6ASI - chain A; structure by X-ray diffraction, 1.79 A resolution.

== Chain A ==
Molecule: Phosphoenolpyruvate carboxykinase (ATP)
From: Escherichia coli (strain K12)
Notes: EC 4.1.1.49
UniProtKB: P22259 (PCKA_ECOLI); numbering as in UniProt (aligned over 1-540)
Amino-acid sequence (546 residues; each row starts with the number of its first residue):
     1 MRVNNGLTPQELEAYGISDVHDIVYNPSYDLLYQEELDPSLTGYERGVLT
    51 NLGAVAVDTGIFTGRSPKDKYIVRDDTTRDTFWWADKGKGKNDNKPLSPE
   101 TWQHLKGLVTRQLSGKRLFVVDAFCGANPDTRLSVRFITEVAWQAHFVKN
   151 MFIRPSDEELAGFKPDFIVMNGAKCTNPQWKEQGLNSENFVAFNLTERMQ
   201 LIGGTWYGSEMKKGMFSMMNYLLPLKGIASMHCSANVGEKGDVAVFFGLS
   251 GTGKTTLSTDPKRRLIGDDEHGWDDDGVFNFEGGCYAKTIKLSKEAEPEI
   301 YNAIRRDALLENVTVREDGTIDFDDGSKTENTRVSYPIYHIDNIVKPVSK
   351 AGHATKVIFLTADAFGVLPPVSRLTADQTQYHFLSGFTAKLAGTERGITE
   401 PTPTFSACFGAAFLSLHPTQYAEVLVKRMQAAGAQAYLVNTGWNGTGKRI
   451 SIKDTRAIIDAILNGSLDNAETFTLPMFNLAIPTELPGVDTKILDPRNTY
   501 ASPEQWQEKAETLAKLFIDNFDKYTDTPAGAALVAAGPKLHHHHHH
Disordered / not traced: 1-7, 88-89, 392-396, 544-546
Construct notes: engineered mutation Ser209 (Gly in P22259); expression tag (541-546)
Metal / ion sites: Mn2+: Lys213, His232, Asp269 (together with ATP); Mg2+: Thr255 (together with ATP)
Ligand contacts:
  - methanesulfonic acid (03S): Arg65, Tyr207, Ser209, Lys212, Lys213, Tyr286, Asn331, Arg333, Phe413
  - ATP (adenosine-5'-triphosphate): His232, Leu249, Ser250, Gly251, Thr252, Gly253, Lys254, Thr255, Thr256, Leu257, Asp269, Tyr286, Lys288, Ile290, Glu297, Arg333, Thr441, Arg449, Ile450, Ser451, Ile452, Thr455
Swiss-Prot annotation at these positions:
  - binding site (substrate): Arg65, Tyr207, Lys213, Arg333
  - binding site (Ca(2+)): Lys149, Asn150, Phe152, Gly283
  - binding site (ATP): Lys213, His232, Gly248 to Thr256, Glu297, Arg333, Arg449, Ile450, Thr455
  - binding site (Mn(2+)): Lys213, His232, Asp269
  - modified residue (N6-acetyllysine): Lys87, Lys523
  - mutagenesis: Arg65 (R65Q: Slightly lower catalytic efficiency compared to wild-type and the affinity binding for OAA is 330-fold higher than for wild-type), Asp268 (D268N: In PCK51; altered-activity mutant that catalyzes the conversion from oxaloacetate to pyruvate (OAA decarboxylase activity)), Gly284 (G284S: In PCK53; shows reduced-activity)

== In short ==
Bound to chain A: ATP and methanesulfonic acid. Lys213, His232 and Asp269 coordinate Mn2+. UniProt lists 4
substrate-binding residues, 4 Ca2+-binding residues, 16 ATP-binding residues and 3 Mn2+-binding residues.
Chain A is Phosphoenolpyruvate carboxykinase (ATP) (Escherichia coli (strain K12)); the structure, E. coli
phosphoenolpyruvate carboxykinase G209S mutant bound to methanesulfonate, was determined by X-ray diffraction
(same publication as 6ASM, 6ASN, 6AT2, 6AT3 and 6AT4).
